4X0P - chains A and E of the 3 polymer chains in the assembly; structure by X-ray diffraction, 3.91 A resolution.

[Chain A]
Name: DNA polymerase theta
Source organism: Homo sapiens
Notes: EC 2.7.7.7
UniProt: O75417 (DPOLQ_HUMAN); residues 1792-2590 here = UniProt positions 1792-2590
Sequence (799 residues; row label = number of the first residue in the row):
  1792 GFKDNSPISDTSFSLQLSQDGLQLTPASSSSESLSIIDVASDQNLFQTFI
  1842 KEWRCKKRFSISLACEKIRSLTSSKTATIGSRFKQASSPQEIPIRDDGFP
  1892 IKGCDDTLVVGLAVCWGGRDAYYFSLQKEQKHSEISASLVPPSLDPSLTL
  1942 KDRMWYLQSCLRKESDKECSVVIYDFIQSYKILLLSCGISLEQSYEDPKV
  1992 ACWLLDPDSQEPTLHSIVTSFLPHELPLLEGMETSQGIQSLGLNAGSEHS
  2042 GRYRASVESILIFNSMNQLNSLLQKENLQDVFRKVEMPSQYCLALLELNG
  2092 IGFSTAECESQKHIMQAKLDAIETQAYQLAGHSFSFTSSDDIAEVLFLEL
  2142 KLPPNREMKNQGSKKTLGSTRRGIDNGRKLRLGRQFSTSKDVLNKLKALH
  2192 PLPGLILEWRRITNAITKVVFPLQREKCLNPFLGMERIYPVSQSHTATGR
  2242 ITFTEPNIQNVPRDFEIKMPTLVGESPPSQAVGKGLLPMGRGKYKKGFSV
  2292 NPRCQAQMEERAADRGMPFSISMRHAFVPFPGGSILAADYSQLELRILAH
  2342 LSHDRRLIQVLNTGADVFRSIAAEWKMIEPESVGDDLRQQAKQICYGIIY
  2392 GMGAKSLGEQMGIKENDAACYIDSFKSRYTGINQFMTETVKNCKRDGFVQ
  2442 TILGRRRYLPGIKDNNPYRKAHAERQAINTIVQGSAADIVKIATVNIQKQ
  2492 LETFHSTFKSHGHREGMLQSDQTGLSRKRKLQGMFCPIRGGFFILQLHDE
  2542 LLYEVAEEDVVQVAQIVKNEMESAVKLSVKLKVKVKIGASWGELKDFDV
Not modelled in the structure: 1792-1823, 1861-1895, 1918-1934, 2146-2175, 2261-2306, 2513-2526
Bound ions: Ca2+: Asp2330, Tyr2331, Asp2540 (together with 2',3'-dideoxyadenosine triphosphate)
Ligand contacts: 2',3'-dideoxyadenosine triphosphate: Arg2241, Asp2330, Tyr2331, Ser2332, Gln2333, Glu2335, Asp2357, Phe2359, Arg2379, Lys2383, Gln2384, Tyr2387, Tyr2391, Gln2474, Asp2540, Lys2575
Swiss-Prot annotation at these positions:
  - region: Lys2142 to Phe2177 (Loop 1)
  - binding site (Mg(2+)): Asp2330, Tyr2331, Asp2540
  - mutagenesis: Ser1977 (S1977P: Decreased protein stability), Lys2181 (K2181A: Impaired ability to bypasse abasic sites), Arg2202 (R2202A: Impaired ability to bypasse abasic sites. In Pol-theta(RR) mutant; abolished polymerase activity; when associated with V-2254), Arg2254 (R2254A/V: Impaired ability to bypasse abasic sites; R2254V: In Pol-theta(RR) mutant; abolished polymerase activity; when associated with A-2202), Asp2540 to Glu2541 (Abolishes DNA polymerase activity)
Reported in the primary citation:
  - Ca2+ coordination: Asp2330, Asp2540
  - catalytic residues: Asp2330, Asp2540, Glu2541
  - binding site for 2',3'-dideoxyadenosine triphosphate: Arg2379, Lys2383, Gln2384, Tyr2387
  - conformationally variable residues (side-chain flip): Tyr2391
  - binding site for the 13-nt DNA strand: Lys2181, Arg2202, Arg2254
  - contacts within the chain: Asp1897-Ser1977 (hydrogen bond)
  - mutagenesis - S1977P: unchanged catalytic activity on AP site
  - mutagenesis - S1977P: unchanged catalytic activity on single-stranded primer extension
  - mutagenesis - R2254V: abolished catalytic activity on AP sites
  - mutagenesis - R2254V: abolished catalytic activity on Tg
  - mutagenesis - R2254V: unchanged catalytic activity on double-stranded DNA
  - mutagenesis - R2254V: decreased catalytic activity on single-stranded DNA oligonucleotides
  - mutagenesis - K2181A, R2202A, R2254A: decreased catalytic activity on AP site
  - mutagenesis - K2181A, R2202A: decreased catalytic activity on Tg
  - mutagenesis - K2181A: unchanged catalytic activity on single-stranded oligonucleotide
  - mutagenesis - R2254A, R2254V: abolished catalytic activity on dTTP
  - binding site for the 18-nt DNA strand: Trp1907

[Chain E]
Molecule: 18-nt DNA strand
Sequence (18 nucleotides; row label = number of the first residue in the row):
     1 CGTTGAATGACAGCCGCG

[Chain A / chain E interface]
Contacting residue pairs (35; chain A residue first):
  Lys2209(A) with DG9(E), base contact; DA10(E), sugar contact
  Thr2237(A) with DA7(E), phosphate contact
  Ala2238(A) with DA6(E), phosphate contact; DA7(E), hydrogen bond to the phosphate
  Thr2239(A) with DA6(E), sugar contact
  Arg2241(A) with DG5(E), base contact; DA6(E), base contact
  Thr2243(A) with DA7(E), phosphate contact; DT8(E), phosphate contact
  Thr2245(A) with DG9(E), hydrogen bond to the phosphate
  Glu2246(A) with DG9(E), phosphate contact
  Pro2247(A) with DG9(E), phosphate contact
  Asn2248(A) with DT8(E), sugar contact; DG9(E), phosphate contact
  Gly2388(A) with DT4(E), sugar contact
  Gly2392(A) with DT4(E), sugar contact
  Met2393(A) with DT4(E), sugar contact
  Gly2394(A) with DT4(E), hydrogen bond to the phosphate
  Ser2397(A) with DT4(E), phosphate contact
  Arg2448(A) with DA6(E), salt bridge to the phosphate
  Asn2457(A) with DG2(E), base contact
  Pro2458(A) with DT3(E), base contact
  Tyr2459(A) with DG2(E), sugar contact; DT3(E), base contact
  Ala2462(A) with DT3(E), base contact
  His2463(A) with DG5(E), salt bridge to the phosphate
  Arg2466(A) with DT4(E), hydrogen bond to the phosphate; DG5(E), salt bridge to the phosphate
  Gln2467(A) with DG5(E), phosphate contact; DA6(E), hydrogen bond to the phosphate
  Asn2470(A) with DG5(E), hydrogen bond to the phosphate; DA6(E), sugar contact
  Gln2474(A) with DG5(E), hydrogen bond to the base; DA6(E), sugar contact
Interface residues without a listed pair, chain A (32 interface residues in all): Gln2176, Gln2234, His2236, Phe2244, Asn2251, Gln2384, Tyr2391
Interface residues without a listed pair, chain E (10 interface residues in all): DG13

[In short]
The interface between chain A and chain E involves 32 residues on one side and 10 on the other; the contacts
include 7 hydrogen bonds and 3 salt bridges. Polar contacts include Gln2474(A)-DG5(E), Ala2238(A)-DA7(E) and
Thr2245(A)-DG9(E). The paper reports catalytic residues Asp2330(A), Asp2540(A) and Glu2541(A); K2181A, R2202A
and R2254A of chain A reduce catalytic activity on AP site; 5 substitutions were tested in all.
Here chain A is DNA polymerase theta (Homo sapiens) and chain E is an 18-nt DNA strand. Entry 4X0P (Ternary
complex of human DNA polymerase theta C-terminal domain binding ddATP opposite a tetrahydrofuran AP site ...)
was determined by X-ray diffraction (same publication as 4X0Q).
